PDB entry 6JXR | electron microscopy, 3.70 A resolution | chains g and e of the 8 polymer chains in the assembly

Chain g:
Name: T-cell surface glycoprotein CD3 gamma chain
From: Homo sapiens
UniProt: P09693 (CD3G_HUMAN); residues 1-182 here = UniProt positions 1-182
Amino-acid sequence (182 residues; each row starts with the number of its first residue):
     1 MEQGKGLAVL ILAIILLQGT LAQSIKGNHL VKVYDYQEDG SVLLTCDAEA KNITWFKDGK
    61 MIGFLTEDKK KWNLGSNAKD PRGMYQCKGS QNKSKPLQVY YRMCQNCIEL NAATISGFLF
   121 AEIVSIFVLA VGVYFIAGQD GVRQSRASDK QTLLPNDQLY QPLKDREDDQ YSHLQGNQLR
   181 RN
Unresolved in the structure: 1-23, 139-182
Cystine bridges: Cys-46/Cys-87, Cys-104/Cys-107
Swiss-Prot annotation at these positions:
  - motif: Leu-153, Leu-154 (Di-leucine motif)
  - modified residue (Phosphoserine): Ser-145, Ser-148
  - glycosylation (N-linked (GlcNAc...) asparagine): Asn-52, Asn-92
  - mutagenesis: Leu-153 (L153A: Abolishes lysosomal targeting; L153I: Diminished but persistent lysosomal targeting), Leu-154 (L154A: Abolishes lysosomal targeting; L154A: Diminished but persistent lysosomal targeting; L154I: No effect), Tyr-160 (Y160A: Abolishes lysosomal targeting), Leu-163 (L163A: Abolishes lysosomal targeting)

Chain e:
Name: T-cell surface glycoprotein CD3 epsilon chain
From: Homo sapiens
UniProt: P07766 (CD3E_HUMAN); residue numbers follow UniProt; this construct covers 1-207
Amino-acid sequence (207 residues; row label = number of the first residue in the row):
     1 MQSGTHWRVL GLCLLSVGVW GQDGNEEMGG ITQTPYKVSI SGTTVILTCP QYPGSEILWQ
    61 HNDKNIGGDE DDKNIGSDED HLSLKEFSEL EQSGYYVCYP RGSKPEDANF YLYLRARVCE
   121 NCMEMDVMSV ATIVIVDICI TGGLLLLVYY WSKNRKAKAK PVTRGAGAGG RQRGQNKERP
   181 PPVPNPDYEP IRKGQRDLYS GLNQRRI
Unresolved in the structure: 1-32, 156-207
Cystine bridges: Cys-49/Cys-98, Cys-119/Cys-122

Chain g / chain e interface:
Contacting residue pairs - 13 pairs, chain g then chain e:
  Gln-37(g) / Leu-90(e)
  Glu-38(g) / Glu-89(e)
  Glu-38(g) / Arg-115(e)  salt bridge
  Asp-39(g) / Glu-89(e)
  Asp-39(g) / Arg-117(e)  salt bridge
  Leu-43(g) / Leu-90(e)  hydrophobic
  Thr-66(g) / Asp-72(e)
  Lys-69(g) / Glu-86(e)  hydrogen bond (side chain-backbone)
  Lys-69(g) / Glu-91(e)
  Lys-69(g) / Gln-92(e)  hydrogen bond
  Lys-70(g) / Glu-91(e)  hydrogen bond (backbone-side chain)
  Lys-71(g) / Leu-90(e)
  Lys-71(g) / Glu-91(e)  hydrogen bond (backbone-side chain)
Also at the interface, not in a pair above, chain g (10 interface residues in all): Glu-67, Asp-68
Also at the interface, not in a pair above, chain e (10 interface residues in all): His-61, Ser-88

In short:
Chain g and chain e each contribute 10 residues to their interface; the contacts include 4 hydrogen bonds and
2 salt bridges. Polar contacts include Glu-38(g)/Arg-115(e), Asp-39(g)/Arg-117(e) and Lys-69(g)/Glu-86(e).
UniProt lists 4 mutagenesis sites on chain g.
Chain g is T-cell surface glycoprotein CD3 gamma chain and chain e is T-cell surface glycoprotein CD3 epsilon
chain, both from Homo sapiens; the structure, Structure of human T cell receptor-CD3 complex, was determined
by electron microscopy.
